Entry 6RZW (electron microscopy, 18.80 A resolution (very low resolution: no residue pairs are listed; an interface is given only as per-side residue counts)); this record covers chains A and I of the 10 polymer chains in the assembly.

[Chain A (and I)]
Molecule: Putative mitochondrial dynamin protein
From: Chaetomium thermophilum var. thermophilum DSM 1495
Notes: chain I of this document is another copy of the same molecule, construct and numbering; everything in this record applies to it too
Reference sequence: G0SGC7 (G0SGC7_CHATD); numbering as in UniProt (aligned over 219-913)
Chain sequence (695 residues; numbered 219 to 913; the number before each row is that of its first residue):
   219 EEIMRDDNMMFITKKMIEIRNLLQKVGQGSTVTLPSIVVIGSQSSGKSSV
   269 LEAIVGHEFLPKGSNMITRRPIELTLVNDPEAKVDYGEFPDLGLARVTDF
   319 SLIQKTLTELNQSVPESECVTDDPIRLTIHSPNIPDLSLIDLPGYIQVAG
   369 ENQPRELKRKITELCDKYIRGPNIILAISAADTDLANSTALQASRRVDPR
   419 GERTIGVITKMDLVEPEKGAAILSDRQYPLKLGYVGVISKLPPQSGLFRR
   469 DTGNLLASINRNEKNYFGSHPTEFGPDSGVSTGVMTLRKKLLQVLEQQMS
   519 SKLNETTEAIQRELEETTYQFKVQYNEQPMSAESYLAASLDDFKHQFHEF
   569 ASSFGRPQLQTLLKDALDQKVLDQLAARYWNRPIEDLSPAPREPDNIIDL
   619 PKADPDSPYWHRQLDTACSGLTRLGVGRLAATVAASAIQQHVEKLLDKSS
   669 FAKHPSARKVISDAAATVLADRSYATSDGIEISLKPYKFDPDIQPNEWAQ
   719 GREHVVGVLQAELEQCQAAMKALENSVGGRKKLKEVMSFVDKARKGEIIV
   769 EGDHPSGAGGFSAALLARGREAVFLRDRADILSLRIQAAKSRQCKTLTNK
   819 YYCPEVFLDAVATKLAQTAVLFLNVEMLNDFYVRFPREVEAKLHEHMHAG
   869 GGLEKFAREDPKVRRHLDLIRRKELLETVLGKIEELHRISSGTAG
Disordered / not traced: 219-223, 333-338, 365-374, 459-470, 911-913
UniProt features mapped onto this chain:
  - region: Gly259 to Ser266 (G1 motif), Ile285 to Arg287 (G2 motif), Asp359 to Gly362 (G3 motif), Thr427 to Asp430 (G4 motif), Ile456 to Leu459 (G5 motif)
  - binding site (GTP): Ser262, Gly264, Lys265, Ser266, Ser267, Gly281, Lys428, Asp430, Ser457
  - binding site (Mg(2+)): Ser266, Thr286, Asp359
Disulfide bonds: Cys812-Cys821
What the authors report for this chain:
  - mutagenesis - Y537A, D559A, K562A, R646A: unchanged binding to liposome
  - mutagenesis - Y537A, D559A, K562A, R646A: unchanged catalytic activity on liposome

[How chain A and chain I interact]
At this resolution (19 A) residue pairs are not listed: 12 residues of chain A and 13 of chain I lie at the interface.

[Summary]
12 residues of chain A and 13 residues of chain I are in contact. The paper reports that Y537A, D559A and
K562A of chain A, among others, leave binding to liposome unchanged; Y537A, D559A and K562A of chain A, among
others, leave catalytic activity on liposome unchanged.
Chain A and chain I are both Putative mitochondrial dynamin protein (Chaetomium thermophilum var. thermophilum
DSM 1495); the structure, Structure of s-Mgm1 decorating the inner surface of tubulated lipid membranes in the
GTPgammaS bound state, was determined by electron microscopy, deposited together with 6RZT, 6RZU, 6RZV and
6QL4.
